Entry 4F6C (X-ray diffraction, 2.81 A resolution); this record covers chain A.

Chain A:
Name: AusA reductase domain protein
From: Staphylococcus aureus
UniProt: Q99X42 (Q99X42_STAAM); residue numbers follow UniProt; this construct covers 2010-2391
Sequence (427 residues; row label = number of the first residue in the row):
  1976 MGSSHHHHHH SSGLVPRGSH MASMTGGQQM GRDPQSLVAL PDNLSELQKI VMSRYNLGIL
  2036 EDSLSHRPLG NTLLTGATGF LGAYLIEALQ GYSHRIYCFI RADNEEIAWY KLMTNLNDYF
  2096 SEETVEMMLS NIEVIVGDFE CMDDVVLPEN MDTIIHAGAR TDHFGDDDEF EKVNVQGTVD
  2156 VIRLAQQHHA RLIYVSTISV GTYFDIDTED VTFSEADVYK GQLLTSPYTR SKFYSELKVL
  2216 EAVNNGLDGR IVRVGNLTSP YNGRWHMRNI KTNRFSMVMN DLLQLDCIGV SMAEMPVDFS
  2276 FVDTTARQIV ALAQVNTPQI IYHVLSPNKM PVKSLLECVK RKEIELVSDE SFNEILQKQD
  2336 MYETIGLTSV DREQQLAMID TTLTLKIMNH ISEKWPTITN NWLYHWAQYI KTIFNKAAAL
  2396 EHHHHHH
Unresolved in the structure: 1976-2012, 2115-2117, 2137-2143, 2391-2402
Construct notes: expression tag (1976-2009, 2392-2402)
Modified positions: Mse-1976, Mse-1996, Mse-1999, Mse-2005, Mse-2117 (selenomethionine); Mse-2027, Mse-2088, Mse-2102, Mse-2103, Mse-2126, Mse-2242, Mse-2252, Mse-2254, Mse-2267, Mse-2270, Mse-2305, Mse-2336, Mse-2353, Mse-2363 (selenomethionine; parent Met)

Overview:
Chain A is AusA reductase domain protein (Staphylococcus aureus); the structure, Crystal structure of
Aureusimine biosynthetic cluster reductase domain, was determined by X-ray diffraction together with 4F6L from
the same study.
